Entry 7R5A (X-ray diffraction, 2.95 A resolution); this record covers chains A and B of the 4 polymer chains in the assembly.

# Chain A
Protein: Toxin
Organism: Vibrio cholerae O1 biovar El Tor str. N16961
UniProtKB: Q9KMJ0 (Q9KMJ0_VIBCH); residues 1-99 here = UniProt positions 1-99
Amino-acid sequence (105 residues; numbered 1 to 105; the number before each row is that of its first residue):
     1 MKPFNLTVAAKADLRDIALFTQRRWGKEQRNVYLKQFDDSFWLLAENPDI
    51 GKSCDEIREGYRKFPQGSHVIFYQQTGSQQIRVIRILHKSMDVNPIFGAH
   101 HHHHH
Not modelled in the structure: 1, 96-105
Differences from the reference sequence: expression tag (100-105)

# Chain B
Protein: Antitoxin ParD
Organism: Vibrio cholerae O1 biovar El Tor str. N16961
UniProtKB: P58093 (PARD_VIBCH); numbering as in UniProt (aligned over 1-80)
Amino-acid sequence (80 residues; row label = number of the first residue in the row):
     1 MAKNTSITLGEHFDGFITSQIQSGRYGSASEVIRSALRLLENQETKLQSL
    51 RQLLIEGEQSGDADYDLDSFINELDSENIR
Not modelled in the structure: 1-5, 79-80

# Interface between chain A and chain B
Residue-residue contacts - 58 pairs, chain A then chain B:
  Phe4(A) with Tyr65(B), hydrophobic
  Asn5(A) with Asp62(B), hydrogen bond; Ala63(B)
  Leu6(A) with Asp62(B); Ala63(B), hydrogen bond (backbone-backbone); Tyr65(B), hydrophobic
  Thr7(A) with Gly57(B), hydrogen bond (side chain-backbone); Ser60(B); Gly61(B); Ala63(B)
  Val8(A) with Ser60(B); Gly61(B), hydrogen bond (backbone-backbone); Ala63(B)
  Ala9(A) with Gly57(B); Ser60(B)
  Lys11(A) with Ala63(B); Asp64(B), hydrogen bond (side chain-backbone); Phe70(B)
  Leu14(A) with Tyr65(B), hydrophobic; Phe70(B), hydrophobic
  Arg15(A) with Phe70(B); Leu74(B); Glu77(B), salt bridge
  Ala18(A) with Leu74(B), hydrophobic
  Leu19(A) with Glu77(B)
  Lys27(A) with Asp75(B), salt bridge
  Arg30(A) with Ile71(B); Leu74(B); Asp75(B), salt bridge
  Asn31(A) with Ile71(B)
  Leu34(A) with Leu67(B); Phe70(B), hydrophobic; Leu74(B), hydrophobic
  Lys35(A) with Leu67(B)
  Asp38(A) with Tyr65(B), hydrogen bond; Leu67(B)
  Glu56(A) with Arg51(B)
  Ile57(A) with Leu47(B), hydrophobic; Leu50(B), hydrophobic; Arg51(B), hydrogen bond (backbone-side chain); Leu54(B), hydrophobic
  Tyr61(A) with Glu58(B), hydrogen bond
  Phe72(A) with Leu50(B), hydrophobic; Leu54(B), hydrophobic
  Arg82(A) with Glu58(B); Ser60(B); Asp62(B), salt bridge
  Ile84(A) with Leu54(B); Gly57(B); Glu58(B)
  Arg85(A) with Leu53(B), hydrogen bond (side chain-backbone); Leu54(B)
  Leu87(A) with Leu50(B), hydrophobic; Leu53(B), hydrophobic
  Ser90(A) with Lys46(B)
  Met91(A) with Lys46(B)
  Asp92(A) with Gln43(B); Leu47(B)
Also at the interface, not in a pair above, chain A (32 interface residues in all): Gln22, Phe41, Arg58, Gln74
Also at the interface, not in a pair above, chain B (23 interface residues in all): Glu73, Asn78

# Summary
32 residues of chain A and 23 residues of chain B are in contact; the contacts include 9 hydrogen bonds and 4
salt bridges. Polar contacts include Arg15(A)-Glu77(B), Lys27(A)-Asp75(B) and Arg30(A)-Asp75(B).
Chain A is Toxin and chain B is Antitoxin ParD, both from Vibrio cholerae O1 biovar El Tor str. N16961; the
structure, Vibrio cholera ParD2:ParE2 antitoxin:toxin complex, was determined by X-ray diffraction.
